7WUJ - chains A and N of the 6 polymer chains in the assembly; structure by electron microscopy, 3.30 A resolution.

Chain A:
Molecule: mini-Gs
Organism: Homo sapiens
Sequence (361 residues; numbered 8 to 394; 26 numbers in that range are skipped by the numbering (no residue carries them; nothing is unmodelled there); the number before each row is that of its first residue):
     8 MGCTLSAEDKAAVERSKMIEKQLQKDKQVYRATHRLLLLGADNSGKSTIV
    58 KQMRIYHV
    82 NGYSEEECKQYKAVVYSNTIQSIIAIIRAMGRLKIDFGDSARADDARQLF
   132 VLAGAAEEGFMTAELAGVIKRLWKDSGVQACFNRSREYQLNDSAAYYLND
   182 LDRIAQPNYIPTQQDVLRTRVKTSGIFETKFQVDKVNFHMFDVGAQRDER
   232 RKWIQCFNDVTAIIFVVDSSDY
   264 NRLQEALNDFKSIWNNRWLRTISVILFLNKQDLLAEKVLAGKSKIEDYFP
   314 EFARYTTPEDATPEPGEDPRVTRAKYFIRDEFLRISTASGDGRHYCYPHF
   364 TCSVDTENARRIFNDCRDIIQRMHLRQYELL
Not modelled in the structure: 8-9, 82-201, 264-265, 325-328

Chain N:
Molecule: Nanobody-35
Organism: Lama glama
Notes: antibody fragment or engineered binder
Sequence (128 residues; each row starts with the number of its first residue):
     1 QVQLQESGGGLVQPGGSLRLSCAASGFTFSNYKMNWVRQAPGKGLEWVSD
    51 ISQSGASISYTGSVKGRFTISRDNAKNTLYLQMNSLKPEDTAVYYCARCP
   101 APFTRDCFDVTSTTYAYRGQGTQVTVSS
Not modelled in the structure: 8-12, 41-48, 62-63, 109-113, 118-128
Disulfide bonds: Cys22-Cys96, Cys99-Cys107

Interface between chain A and chain N:
Residue-residue contacts (25; chain A residue first):
  Asp229(A) with Thr114(N)
  Glu230(A) with Tyr117(N)
  Arg231(A) with Phe108(N)
  Arg232(A) with Pro100(N); Phe108(N); Tyr117(N)
  Ile235(A) with Phe108(N), hydrophobic
  Gln267(A) with Tyr60(N); Thr61(N)
  Asn271(A) with Ser49(N)
  Lys274(A) with Asp50(N), salt bridge; Ser59(N)
  Ser275(A) with Arg105(N); Cys107(N); Phe108(N)
  Ile276(A) with Phe108(N), hydrophobic
  Asn278(A) with Thr104(N); Arg105(N)
  Asn279(A) with Arg105(N); Asp106(N); Phe108(N)
  Arg280(A) with Thr104(N)
  Tyr311(A) with Thr61(N); Val64(N)
  Pro313(A) with Lys65(N)
Also at the interface, not in a pair above, chain A (17 interface residues in all): Arg228, Leu282
Also at the interface, not in a pair above, chain N (16 interface residues in all): Ala116

Summary:
17 residues of chain A face 16 of chain N across their interface, with 1 salt bridge. The salt-bridged pair is
Lys274(A)-Asp50(N).
Chain A is mini-Gs (Homo sapiens) and chain N is Nanobody-35 (Lama glama); the structure, Tethered peptide
activation mechanism of adhesion GPCRs ADGRG2 and ADGRG4, was determined by electron microscopy (same
publication as 7WUI and 7WUQ).
